Entry 1U8U (X-ray diffraction, 2.08 A resolution); this record covers chain A.

== Chain A ==
Name: Acyl-CoA thioesterase I
Organism: Escherichia coli
Notes: EC 3.1.1.5, 3.1.2.-
UniProtKB: P29679 (TESA_ECOLI); residues 1-182 here correspond to UniProt positions 27-208 (UniProt number = residue number + 26)
Chain sequence (190 residues; numbered 1 to 190; the number before each row is that of its first residue):
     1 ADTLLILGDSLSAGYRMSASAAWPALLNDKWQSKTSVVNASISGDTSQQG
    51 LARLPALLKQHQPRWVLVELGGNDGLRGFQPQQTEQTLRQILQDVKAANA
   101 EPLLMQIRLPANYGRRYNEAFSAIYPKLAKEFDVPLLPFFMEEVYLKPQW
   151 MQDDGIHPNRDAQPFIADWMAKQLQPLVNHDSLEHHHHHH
Not modelled in the structure: 179, 181-190
Sequence notes: expression tag (183-190)
Small-molecule neighbours: octanoic acid (caprylic acid) (OCA): Asp9, Ser10, Leu11, Ser43, Gly44, Asp45, Gly72, Asn73, Leu76, Ile107, Arg108, Leu109, Pro110, Phe139, Tyr145, Ile156, His157

== Overview ==
Chain A binds octanoic acid (caprylic acid).
Chain A is Acyl-CoA thioesterase I (Escherichia coli); the structure, E. coli Thioesterase I/Protease
I/Lysophospholiase L1 in complexed with octanoic acid, was determined by X-ray diffraction, deposited together
with 1V2G.
